Entry 8YMJ (electron microscopy, 6.60 A resolution (low resolution: residue-level contacts below are approximate; hydrogen-bond / salt-bridge calls are withheld)); this record covers chains G and H of the 80 polymer chains in the assembly.

# Chain G (and H)
Molecule: Isoform S of Large envelope protein
From: Hepatitis B virus ayw/China/Tibet127/2002
Notes: chain H of this document is another copy of the same molecule, construct and numbering; everything in this record applies to it too
UniProt: Q913A6 (HBSAG_HBVC7), isoform Q913A6-3; residues 1-226 here = UniProt positions 1-226
Amino-acid sequence (226 residues; numbered 1 to 226; the number before each row is that of its first residue):
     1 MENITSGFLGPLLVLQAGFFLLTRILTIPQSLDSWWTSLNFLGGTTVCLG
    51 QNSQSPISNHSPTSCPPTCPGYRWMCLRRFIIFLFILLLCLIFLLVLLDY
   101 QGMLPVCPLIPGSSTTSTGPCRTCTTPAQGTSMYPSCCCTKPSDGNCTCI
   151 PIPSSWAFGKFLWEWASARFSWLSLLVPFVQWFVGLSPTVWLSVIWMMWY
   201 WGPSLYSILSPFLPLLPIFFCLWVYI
Cystine bridges: Cys48-Cys65, Cys121-Cys124, Cys137-Cys149, Cys139-Cys147

# How chain G and chain H interact
Contacting residue pairs (8; chain G residue first):
  Leu42(G) with Trp74(H)
  Trp74(G) with Trp199(H)
  Val106(G) with Pro105(H)
  Cys107(G) with Pro105(H); Cys107(H), disulfide
  Pro151(G) with Ser136(H); Cys138(H)
  Ile152(G) with Ser136(H)
Also at the interface, not in a pair above, chain G (11 interface residues in all): Pro11, Leu39, Ser136, Trp199, Pro203
Also at the interface, not in a pair above, chain H (13 interface residues in all): Arg73, Cys76, Arg78, Cys137, Pro151, Leu222, Tyr225
Cross-chain cystine bridges: Cys107(G)-Cys107(H)

# Overview
11 residues of chain G and 13 residues of chain H are in contact, with 1 disulfide bond.
Both chains are Isoform S of Large envelope protein (Hepatitis B virus ayw/China/Tibet127/2002). Entry 8YMJ
(Cryo-EM structure of Hepatitis B virus surface antigen subviral particle with D2 symmetry) was determined by
electron microscopy (same publication as 8YMK).
